7DSJ - chains A and B; structure by X-ray diffraction, 2.44 A resolution.

# Chain A (and B)
Protein: Anthranilate phosphoribosyltransferase
Source organism: Saccharomyces cerevisiae S288C
Notes: EC 2.4.2.18; chain B of this document is another copy of the same molecule, construct and numbering; everything in this record applies to it too
UniProtKB: P07285 (TRPD_YEAST); residue numbers follow UniProt; this construct covers 1-380
Sequence (382 residues; numbered -1 to 380; the number before each row is that of its first residue; numbers below 1 keep their minus sign (His-1 is residue -1)):
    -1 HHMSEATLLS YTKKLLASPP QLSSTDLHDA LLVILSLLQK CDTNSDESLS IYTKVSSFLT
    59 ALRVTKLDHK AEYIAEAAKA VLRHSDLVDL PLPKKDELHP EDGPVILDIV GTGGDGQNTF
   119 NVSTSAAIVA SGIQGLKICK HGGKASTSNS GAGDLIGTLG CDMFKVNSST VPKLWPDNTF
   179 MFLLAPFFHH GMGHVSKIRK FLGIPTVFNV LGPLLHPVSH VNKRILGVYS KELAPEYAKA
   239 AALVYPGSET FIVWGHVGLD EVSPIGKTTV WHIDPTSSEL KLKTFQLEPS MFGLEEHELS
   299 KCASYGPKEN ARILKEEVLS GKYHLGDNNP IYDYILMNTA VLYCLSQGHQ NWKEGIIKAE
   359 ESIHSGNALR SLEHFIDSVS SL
Disordered / not traced: 91-101, 272-279 (chain B: 91-101, 142-149, 274-279)
Construct notes: expression tag (-1 to 0)
Ion coordination: Mg2+: Ser121, Glu259 (together with 1-O-pyrophosphono-5-O-phosphono-ribose)
Residues lining bound ligands: 1-O-pyrophosphono-5-O-phosphono-ribose (PRP; 1-O-pyrophosphono-5-O-phosphono-alpha-D-ribofuranose): Val108, Gly109, Gly111, Gly112, Asp113, Phe118, Asn119, Val120, Ser121, Thr122, Lys138, Gly140, Gly141, Lys142, Ala143, Ser144, Thr145, Ser146, Ala150, Glu259

# Interface between chain A and chain B
Residue-residue contacts (56):
  Leu7(A) - Leu200(B)
  Leu7(A) - Gly201(B)
  Leu7(A) - Ile202(B)  hydrophobic
  Lys11(A) - Gly201(B)
  Leu14(A) - Arg61(B)
  Leu14(A) - Val62(B)  hydrophobic
  Leu14(A) - Ile202(B)  hydrophobic
  Ser16(A) - Lys64(B)  hydrogen bond
  Asn42(A) - Asn42(B)  hydrogen bond (side chain-backbone)
  Asn42(A) - Ser43(B)
  Asn42(A) - Asp44(B)
  Asn42(A) - Leu47(B)
  Asp44(A) - Lys195(B)  salt bridge
  Asp44(A) - Phe199(B)
  Ser46(A) - Leu47(B)
  Leu47(A) - Ser46(B)
  Leu47(A) - Leu47(B)  hydrophobic
  Leu47(A) - Tyr50(B)  hydrophobic
  Leu47(A) - Phe199(B)  hydrophobic
  Ser48(A) - Phe199(B)
  Tyr50(A) - Leu47(B)  hydrophobic
  Tyr50(A) - Thr51(B)
  Thr51(A) - Tyr50(B)
  Thr51(A) - Ser54(B)  hydrogen bond (backbone-side chain)
  Thr51(A) - Phe199(B)
  Thr51(A) - Leu200(B)
  Lys52(A) - Phe199(B)  hydrogen bond (side chain-backbone)
  Ser54(A) - Thr51(B)  hydrogen bond (side chain-backbone)
  Ser54(A) - Ser54(B)
  Ser54(A) - Ser55(B)  hydrogen bond (side chain-backbone)
  Ser55(A) - Ser54(B)  hydrogen bond (backbone-side chain)
  Ser55(A) - Thr58(B)  hydrogen bond
  Ser55(A) - Leu200(B)
  Ser55(A) - Ile202(B)
  Thr58(A) - Ser55(B)  hydrogen bond
  Thr58(A) - Ala59(B)
  Ala59(A) - Thr58(B)
  Ala59(A) - Val62(B)  hydrophobic
  Arg61(A) - Leu14(B)
  Val62(A) - Leu14(B)  hydrophobic
  Val62(A) - Val62(B)  hydrophobic
  Lys64(A) - Ser16(B)
  Lys195(A) - Asp44(B)  salt bridge
  Ile196(A) - Thr51(B)
  Phe199(A) - Asp44(B)
  Phe199(A) - Leu47(B)  hydrophobic
  Phe199(A) - Ser48(B)
  Phe199(A) - Thr51(B)
  Phe199(A) - Lys52(B)  hydrogen bond (backbone-side chain)
  Leu200(A) - Leu7(B)
  Leu200(A) - Thr51(B)
  Leu200(A) - Ser55(B)
  Gly201(A) - Leu7(B)
  Gly201(A) - Lys11(B)
  Ile202(A) - Leu7(B)  hydrophobic
  Ile202(A) - Leu14(B)  hydrophobic
Interface residues without a listed pair, chain A (29 interface residues in all): Thr10, Thr41, Ser43, Thr63
Interface residues without a listed pair, chain B (28 interface residues in all): Thr10, Thr63, Ile196

# Overview
29 residues of chain A and 28 residues of chain B are in contact, with 10 hydrogen bonds and 2 salt bridges.
Polar contacts include Asp44(A)-Lys195(B), Ser16(A)-Lys64(B) and Asn42(A)-Asn42(B). Ligands of chain A:
1-O-pyrophosphono-5-O-phosphono-ribose. The Mg2+ site is built by Ser121(A) and Glu259(A).
Chain A and chain B are both Anthranilate phosphoribosyltransferase (Saccharomyces cerevisiae S288C); the
structure, Anthranilate phosphoribosyltransferase from Saccharomyces cerevisiae in complex with PRPP and Mg,
was determined by X-ray diffraction (same publication as 7DSM, 7DSO, 7DSP and 7DSR).
